4V25 - chain A; structure by X-ray diffraction, 2.60 A resolution.

[Chain A]
Molecule: [Pyruvate dehydrogenase (acetyl-TRANSFERRING)] kinase isozyme 2, mitochondrial
Organism: Homo sapiens
Notes: EC 2.7.11.2; fragment: kinase domain
UniProt: Q15119 (PDK2_HUMAN); the construct has insertions or renumbered stretches relative to UniProt, so the offset changes along the chain: -8 to 6 = UniProt 1-15; 8-399 = UniProt 16-407
Amino-acid sequence (408 residues; row label = number of the first residue in the row; numbers below 1 keep their minus sign (Met-8 is residue -8)):
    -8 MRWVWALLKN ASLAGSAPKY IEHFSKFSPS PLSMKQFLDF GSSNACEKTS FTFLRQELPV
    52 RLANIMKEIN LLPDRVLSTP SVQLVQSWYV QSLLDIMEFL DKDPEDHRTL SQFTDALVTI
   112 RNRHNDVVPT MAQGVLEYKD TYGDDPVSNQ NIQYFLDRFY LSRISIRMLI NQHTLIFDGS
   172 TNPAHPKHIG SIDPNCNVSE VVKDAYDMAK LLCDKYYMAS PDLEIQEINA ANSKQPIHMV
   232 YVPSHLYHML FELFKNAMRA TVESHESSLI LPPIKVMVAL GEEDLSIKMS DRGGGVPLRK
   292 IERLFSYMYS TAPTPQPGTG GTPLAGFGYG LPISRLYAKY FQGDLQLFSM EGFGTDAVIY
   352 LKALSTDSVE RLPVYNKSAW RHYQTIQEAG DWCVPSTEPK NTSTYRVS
Not modelled in the structure: -8 to 5, 34-35, 170-176, 305-313, 367-399
Sequence notes: insertion (7)
Residues lining bound ligands:
  - Mg2+ (MG): Ile292, Phe296, Leu338
  - SZ6 (N-[4-(2-chloro-5-methylpyrimidin-4-yl)phenyl]-N-(4-{[(difluoroacetyl)amino]methyl}benzyl)-2,4-dihydroxybenzamide): Leu244, Lys246, Asn247, Ala248, Arg250, Ala251, Glu254, Ser255, Asp282, Gly284, Gly286, Val287, Leu295, Leu315, Ala316, Leu338, Ser340, Thr346, Ala348
  - TF3 (N-(2-aminoethyl)-2-{3-chloro-4-[(4-isopropylbenzyl)oxy]phenyl} acetamide): Leu63, Pro64, Arg66, Val67, Met122, Gly125, Val126, Tyr129, Ser139, Asn142, Ile143, Phe146, Leu147
Swiss-Prot annotation at these positions:
  - binding site (ATP): Glu243 to Arg250, Asp282, Ser301, Thr302, Gly317 to Leu322
  - modified residue: Tyr207 (Phosphotyrosine), Tyr208 (Phosphotyrosine), Lys368 (N6-succinyllysine)
Reported in the primary citation:
  - binding site for SZ6: Asn247, Arg250, Asp282, Thr346

[In short]
Bound to chain A: compound TF3, Mg2+ and compound SZ6. From UniProt: 17 ATP-binding residues. The paper
reports a binding site for SZ6 at Asn247, Arg250 and Asp282 among others.
Chain A is [Pyruvate dehydrogenase (acetyl-TRANSFERRING)] kinase isozyme 2, mitochondrial (Homo sapiens); the
structure, VER-246608, a novel pan-isoform ATP competitive inhibitor of pyruvate dehydrogenase kinase,
disrupts Warburg metabolism and induces ..., was determined by X-ray diffraction, deposited together with
4V26.
